7OHU - chains 1 and S of the 27 polymer chains in the assembly; structure by electron microscopy, 3.70 A resolution.

== Chain 1 ==
Molecule: 25S rRNA
From: Saccharomyces cerevisiae S288C
Sequence (3396 nucleotides; each row starts with the number of its first residue; note: 87 numbers in that range are skipped by the numbering (no residue carries them; nothing is unmodelled there); a row labelled like 990A-990Z holds insertion residues (990A, then the next letters in order)):
     1 GUUUGACCUCAAAUCAGGUAGGAGUACCCGCUGAACUUAAGCAUAUCAAU
    51 AAGCGGAGGAAAAGAAACCAACCGGGAUUGCCUUAGUAACGGCGAGUGAA
   101 GCGGCAAAAGCUCAAAUUUGAAAUCUGGUACCUUCGGUGCCCGAGUUGUA
   151 AUUUGGAGAGGGCAACUUUGGGGCCGUUCCUUGUCUAUGUUCCUUGGAAC
   201 AGGACGUCAUAGAGGGUGAGAAUCCCGUGUGGCGAGGAGUGCGGUUCUUU
   251 GUAAAGUGCCUUCGAAGAGUCGAGUUGUUUGGGAAUGCAGCUCUAAGUGG
   301 GUGGUAAAUUCCAUCUAAAGCUAAAUAUUGGCGAGAGACCGAUAGCGAAC
   351 AAGUACAGUGAUGGAAAGAUGAAAAGAACUUUGAAAAGAGAGUGAAAAAG
   401 UACGUGAAAUUGUUGAAAGGGAAGGGCAUUUGAUCAGACAUGGUGUUUUG
   451 UGCCCUCUGCUCCUUGUGGGUAGGGGAAUCUCGCAUUUCACUGGGCCAGC
   501 AUCAGUUUUGGUGGCAGGAUAAAUCCAUAGGAAUGUAGCUUGCCUCGGUA
   551 AGUAUUAUAGCCUGUGGGAAUACUGCCAGCUGGGACUGAGGACUGCGACG
   601 UAAGUCAAGGAUGCUGGCAUAAUGGUUAUAUGCCGCCCGUCUUGAAACAC
   651 GGACCAAGGAGUCUAACGUCUAUGCGAGUGUUUGGGUGUAAAACCCAUAC
   701 GCGUAAUGAAAGUGAACGUAGGUUGGGGCCUCGCAAGAGGUGCACAAUCG
   751 ACCGAUCCUGAUGUCUUCGGAUGGAUUUGAGUAAGAGCAUAGCUGUUGGG
   801 ACCCGAAAGAUGGUGAACUAUGCCUGAAUAGGGUGAAGCCAGAGGAAACU
   851 CUGGUGGAGGCUCGUAGCGGUUCUGACGUGCAAAUCGAUCGUCGAAUUUG
   901 GGUAUAGGGGCGAAAGACUAAUCGAACCAUCUAGUAGCUGGUUCCUGCCG
   951 AAGUUUCCCUCAGGAUAGCAGAAGCUCGUAUCAGUUUUAU
990A-990Z GAGGUAAAGCGAAUGAUUAGAGGUUC
991A-991Z CGGGGUCGAAAUGACCUUGACCUAUU
992A-992Z CUCAAACUUUAAAUAUGUAAGAAGUC
993A-993I CUUGUUACU
  1060 UAA
  1081 UUGAACGUGGACAUUUGAAUGAAGAGCUUUUAGUGGGCCAUUUUUGGUAA
  1131 GCAGAACUGGCGAUGCGGGAUGAACCGAACGUAGAGUUAAGGUGCCGGAA
  1181 UACACGCUCAUCAGACACCACAAAAGGUGUUAGUUCAUCUAGACAGCCGG
  1231 ACGGUGGCCAUGGAAGUCGGAAUCCGCUAAGGAGUGUGUAACAACUCACC
  1281 GGCCGAAUGAACUAGCCCUGAAAAUGGAUGGCGCUCAAGCGUGUUACCUA
  1331 UACUCUACCGUCAGGGUUGAUAUGAUGCCCUGACGAGUAGGCAGGCGUGG
  1381 AGGUCAGUGACGAAGCCUAGACCGUAAGGUCGGGUCGAACGGCCUCUAGU
  1431 GCAGAUCUUGGUGGUAGUAGCAAAUAUUCAAAUGAGAACUUUGAAGACUG
  1481 AAGUGGGGAAAGGUUCCACGUCAACAGCAGUUGGACGUGGGUUAGUCGAU
  1531 CCUAAGAGAUGGGGAAGCUCCGUUUCAAAGGCCUGAUUUUAUGCAGGCCA
  1581 CCAUCGAAAGGGAAUCCGGUUAAGAUUCCGGAACCUGGAUAUGGAUUCUU
  1631 CACGGUAACGUAACUGAAUGUGGAGACGUCGGCGCGAGCCCUGGGAGGAG
  1681 UUAUCUUUUCUUCUUAACAGCUUAUCACCCCGGAAUUGGUUUAUCCGGAG
  1731 AUGGGGUCUUAUGGCUGGAAGAGGCCAGCACCUUUGCUGGCUCCGGUGCG
  1781 CUUGUGACGGCCCGUGAAAAUCCACAGGAAGGAAUAGUUUUCAUGCCAGG
  1831 UCGUACUGAUAACCGCAGCAGGUCUCCAAGGUGAACAGCCUCUAGUUGAU
  1881 AGAAUAAUGUAGAUAAGGGAAGUCGGCAAAAUAGAUCCGUAACUUCGGGA
  1931 UAAGGAUUGGCUCUAAGGGUCGGGUAGUGAGGGCCUUGGUCAGACGCAGC
  1981 GGGCGUGCUUGUGGACUGCUUGGUGGGGCUUGCUCUGCUAGGCGGACUAC
  2031 UUGCGUGCCUUGUUGUAGACGGCCUUGGUAGGUCUCUUGUAGACCGUCGC
  2081 UUGCUACAAUUAACGAUCAACUUAGAACUGGUACGGACAAGGGGAAUCUG
  2131 ACUGUCUAAUUAAAACAUAGCAUUGCGAUGGUCAGAAAGUGAUGUUGACG
  2181 CAAUGUGAUUUCUGCCCAGUGCUCUGAAUGUCAAAGUGAAGAAAUUCAAC
  2231 CAAGCGCGGGUAAACGGCGGGAGUAACUAUGACUCUCUUAAGGUAGCCAA
  2281 AUGCCUCGUCAUCUAAUUAGUGACGCGCAUGAAUGGAUUAACGAGAUUCC
  2331 CACUGUCCCUAUCUACUAUCUAGCGAAACCACAGCCAAGGGAACGGGCUU
  2381 GGCAGAAUCAGCGGGGAAAGAAGACCCUGUUGAGCUUGACUCUAGUUUGA
  2431 CAUUGUGAAGAGACAUAGAGGGUGUAGAAUAAGUGGGAGCUUCGGCGCCA
  2481 GUGAAAUACCACUACCUUUAUAGUUUCUUUACUUAUUCAAUGAAGCGGAG
  2531 CUGGAAUUCAUUUUCCACGUUCUAGCAUUCAAGGUCCCAUUCGGGGCUGA
  2581 UCCGGGUUGAAGACAUUGUCAGGUGGGGAGUUUGGCUGGGGCGGCACAUC
  2631 UGUUAAACGAUAACGCAGAUGUCCUAAGGGGGGCUCAUGGAGAACAGAAA
  2681 UCUCCAGUAGAACAAAAGGGUAAAAGCCCCCUUGAUUUUGAUUUUCAGUG
  2731 UGAAUACAAACCAUGAAAGUGUGGCCUAUCGAUCCUUUAGUCCCUCGGAA
  2781 UUUGAGGCUAGAGGUGCCAGAAAAGUUACCACAGGGAUAACUGGCUUGUG
  2831 GCAGUCAAGCGUUCAUAGCGACAUUGCUUUUUGAUUCUUCGAUGUCGGCU
  2881 CUUCCUAUCAUACCGAAGCAGAAUUCGGUAAGCGUUGGAUUGUUCACCCA
  2931 CUAAUAGGGAACGUGAGCUGGGUUUAGACCGUCGUGAGACAGGUUAGUUU
  2981 UACCCUACUGAUGAAUGUUACCGCAAUAGUAAUUGAACUUAGUACGAGAG
  3031 GAACAGUUCAUUCGGAUAAUUGGUUUUUGCGGCUGUCUGAUCAGGCAUUG
  3081 CCGCGAAGCUACCAUCCGCUGGAUUAUGGCUGAACGCCUCUAAGUCAGAA
  3131 UCCAUGCUAGAACGCGGUGAUUUCUUUGCUCCACACAAUAUAGAUGGAUA
  3181 CGAAUAAGGCGUCCUUGUGGCGUCGCUGAACCAUAGCAGGCUAGCAACGG
  3231 UGCACUUGGCGGAAAGGCCUUGGGUGCUUGCUGGCGAAUUGCAAUGUCAU
  3281 UUUGCGUGGGGAUAAAUCAUUUGUAUACGACUUAGAUGUACAACGGGGUA
  3331 UUGUAAGCAGUAGAGUAGCCUUGUUGUUACGAUCUGCUGAGAUUAAGCCU
  3381 UUGUUGUCUGAUUUGU
Not modelled in the structure: 40-43, 165, 306-309, 453-473, 636, 660, 762-768, 818-925, 937, 990A-990Z, 991A-991Z, 992A-992Z, 993A-993I, 1081-1097, 1197-1200, 1303-1308, 1432, 1452-2351, 2373, 2397-2823, 2842-2847, 2859-2888, 2916-2984, 2994, 3078-3079, 3130, 3351, 3354-3355, 3377

== Chain S ==
Protein: 60S ribosomal protein L20-A
From: Saccharomyces cerevisiae (strain ATCC 204508 / S288c)
UniProtKB: P0CX23 (RL20A_YEAST); residues 1-172 here = UniProt positions 1-172
Amino-acid sequence (172 residues; row label = number of the first residue in the row):
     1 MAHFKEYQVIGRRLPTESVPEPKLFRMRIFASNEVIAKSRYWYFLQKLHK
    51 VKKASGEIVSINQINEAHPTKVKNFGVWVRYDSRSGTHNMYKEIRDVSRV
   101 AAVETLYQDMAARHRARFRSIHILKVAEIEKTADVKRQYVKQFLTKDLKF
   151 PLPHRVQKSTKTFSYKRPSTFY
Not modelled in the structure: 1-2
Curated features (UniProtKB/Swiss-Prot):
  - modified residue: Ser-32 (Phosphoserine)
  - cross-link (Glycyl lysine isopeptide (Lys-Gly)): Lys-125 (interchain with G-Cter in ubiquitin), Lys-131 (interchain with G-Cter in ubiquitin), Lys-149 (interchain with G-Cter in ubiquitin)

== Chain 1 / chain S interface ==
Contacting residue pairs - 78 pairs, chain 1 then chain S:
  A519(1) / Asn-62(S)  hydrogen bond to the phosphate
  A519(1) / Gln-63(S)  phosphate contact
  A519(1) / Ile-64(S)  base contact
  A519(1) / Asn-65(S)  hydrogen bond to the base
  A519(1) / Ala-67(S)  base contact
  A522(1) / Glu-66(S)  hydrogen bond to the sugar
  A522(1) / Ala-67(S)  sugar contact
  A523(1) / Ala-67(S)  phosphate contact
  A523(1) / His-68(S)  phosphate contact
  A523(1) / Pro-69(S)  sugar contact
  A523(1) / Thr-70(S)  sugar contact
  U524(1) / His-68(S)  salt bridge to the phosphate
  A533(1) / Lys-131(S)  salt bridge to the phosphate
  U534(1) / Arg-95(S)  base contact
  U534(1) / Thr-132(S)  hydrogen bond to the phosphate
  U534(1) / Leu-144(S)  hydrogen bond to the base
  U534(1) / Lys-146(S)  phosphate contact
  G535(1) / Lys-146(S)  salt bridge to the phosphate
  C562(1) / Lys-71(S)  phosphate contact
  U563(1) / His-68(S)  salt bridge to the phosphate
  A1182(1) / Lys-158(S)  salt bridge to the phosphate
  A1184(1) / Gln-108(S)  base contact
  C1185(1) / Gln-108(S)  sugar contact
  G1186(1) / Ala-112(S)  sugar contact
  G1186(1) / Arg-113(S)  hydrogen bond to the phosphate
  G1186(1) / Arg-115(S)  base contact
  C1187(1) / Arg-113(S)  salt bridge to the phosphate
  U1211(1) / Arg-113(S)  hydrogen bond to the sugar
  A1212(1) / Lys-92(S)  sugar contact
  A1212(1) / Arg-113(S)  sugar contact
  A1212(1) / His-114(S)  sugar contact
  G1213(1) / Met-90(S)  sugar contact
  G1213(1) / Tyr-91(S)  phosphate contact
  G1213(1) / Arg-137(S)  salt bridge to the phosphate
  G1213(1) / Tyr-139(S)  hydrogen bond to the phosphate
  U1214(1) / Asn-89(S)  sugar contact
  U1214(1) / Tyr-91(S)  phosphate contact
  U1214(1) / Arg-137(S)  salt bridge to the phosphate
  U1293(1) / His-88(S)  sugar contact
  A1294(1) / Ser-85(S)  hydrogen bond to the phosphate
  A1294(1) / His-114(S)  sugar contact
  G1295(1) / Arg-84(S)  salt bridge to the phosphate
  G1295(1) / Ala-112(S)  hydrogen bond to the sugar
  G1295(1) / Arg-113(S)  sugar contact
  G1295(1) / His-114(S)  sugar contact
  G1295(1) / Arg-115(S)  hydrogen bond to the sugar
  C1296(1) / Arg-115(S)  sugar contact
  C1316(1) / His-154(S)  base contact
  C1320(1) / Arg-115(S)  hydrogen bond to the sugar
  G1321(1) / Gln-108(S)  base contact
  G1321(1) / Ala-111(S)  hydrogen bond to the sugar
  G1321(1) / Arg-115(S)  hydrogen bond to the sugar
  G1321(1) / Arg-117(S)  phosphate contact
  U1322(1) / Gln-108(S)  hydrogen bond to the base
  U1322(1) / Ala-111(S)  sugar contact
  U1322(1) / Arg-117(S)  salt bridge to the phosphate
  G1323(1) / Gln-108(S)  sugar contact
  A3184(1) / Ser-169(S)  hydrogen bond to the base
  U3185(1) / His-154(S)  sugar contact
  U3185(1) / Arg-167(S)  base contact
  U3185(1) / Ser-169(S)  hydrogen bond to the base
  U3185(1) / Thr-170(S)  hydrogen bond to the base
  A3186(1) / His-154(S)  salt bridge to the phosphate
  A3186(1) / Thr-170(S)  phosphate contact
  A3187(1) / Ser-169(S)  base contact
  A3187(1) / Phe-171(S)  base contact
  G3205(1) / Lys-166(S)  phosphate contact
  G3205(1) / Ser-169(S)  base contact
  G3205(1) / Phe-171(S)  stacking on the base
  C3206(1) / Arg-155(S)  hydrogen bond to the base
  C3206(1) / Gln-157(S)  sugar contact
  C3206(1) / Lys-166(S)  salt bridge to the phosphate
  U3207(1) / Ser-159(S)  hydrogen bond to the base
  U3207(1) / Ser-164(S)  hydrogen bond to the base
  U3207(1) / Lys-166(S)  base contact
  G3208(1) / Lys-161(S)  sugar contact
  G3208(1) / Tyr-165(S)  stacking on the base
  A3209(1) / Lys-161(S)  salt bridge to the phosphate
Other interface residues (no listed pair), chain 1 (39 interface residues in all): A521, A532, U1288
Other interface residues (no listed pair), chain S (51 interface residues in all): Tyr-81, Ser-83, Asp-109, Gln-138, Phe-143, Thr-145, Pro-168

== Overview ==
39 residues of chain 1 and 51 residues of chain S are in contact, with 21 hydrogen bonds, 13 salt bridges and
2 aromatic stacking contacts. Polar contacts include A519(1)/Asn-65(S), U534(1)/Leu-144(S) and
U1322(1)/Gln-108(S).
Here chain 1 is 25S rRNA (Saccharomyces cerevisiae S288C) and chain S is 60S ribosomal protein L20-A
(Saccharomyces cerevisiae (strain ATCC 204508 / S288c)). Entry 7OHU (Nog1-TAP associated immature ribosomal
particles from S. cerevisiae after rpL2 expression shut down, population B) was determined by electron
microscopy (same publication as 7OF1 and 7OHY).
